Entry 4WO4 (X-ray diffraction, 2.50 A resolution); this record covers chains A and D of the 4 polymer chains in the assembly.

== Chain A ==
Protein: Antigen-presenting glycoprotein CD1d
From: Homo sapiens
UniProtKB: P15813 (CD1D_HUMAN); residues 6-277 here correspond to UniProt positions 24-295 (UniProt number = residue number + 18)
Chain sequence (274 residues; each row starts with the number of its first residue):
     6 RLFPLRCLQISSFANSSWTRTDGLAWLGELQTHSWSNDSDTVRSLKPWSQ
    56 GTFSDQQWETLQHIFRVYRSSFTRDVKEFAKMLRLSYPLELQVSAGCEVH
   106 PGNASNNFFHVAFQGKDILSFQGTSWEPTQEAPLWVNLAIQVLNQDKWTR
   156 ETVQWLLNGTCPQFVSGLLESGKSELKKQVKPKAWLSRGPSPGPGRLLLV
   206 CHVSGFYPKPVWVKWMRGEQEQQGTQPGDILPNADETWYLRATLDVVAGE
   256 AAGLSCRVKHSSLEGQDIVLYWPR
Disordered / not traced: 6
Sequence notes: expression tag (278-279)
Disulfides: Cys102-Cys166, Cys206-Cys261
Glycans and other covalent adducts: glycan linked to Asn20, Asn163; N-acetylglucosamine (NAG) linked to Asn42
Small-molecule neighbours: pbs-44 (JLS; (15Z)-N-[(2S,3S,4R)-1-(alpha-D-galactopyranosyloxy)-3,4-dihydroxyoctadecan-2-yl]tetracos-15-enamide): Cys12, Leu13, Gln14, Gly28, Leu29, Ala30, His38, Trp40, Val47, Trp63, Leu66, Ile69, Phe70, Val72, Tyr73, Ser76, Phe77, Val81, Phe84, Leu90, Leu94, Leu96, Val98, Ala100, Phe114, Val116, Phe118, Ile123, Leu124, Trp131, Trp140, Leu148, Asp151, Trp153, Thr154, Thr157, Val158, Leu161

== Chain D ==
Protein: TCR variable BETA 2 (TRVB20) chain and TCR constant BETA
From: Homo sapiens
Chain sequence (245 residues; numbered -1 to 253; 10 numbers in that range are skipped by the numbering (no residue carries them; nothing is unmodelled there); the number before each row is that of its first residue; numbers below 1 keep their minus sign (His-1 is residue -1)):
    -1 HMGAVVSQHPSRVISKSGTSVKIECRSLDFQATT
    39 MFWYRQFPKQSLMLMATSNEGSKA
    66 TYEQGVEKDKFLINHA
    83 SLTLSTLTVTSAHPEDSSFYICSAPGGVGAFFGQGTRLTVVEDLKNVFPP
   133 EVAVFEPSEAEISHTQKATLVCLATGFYPDHVELSWWVNGKEVHSGVCTD
   183 PQPLKEQPALNDSRYALSSRLRVSATFWQNPRNHFRCQVQFYGLSENDEW
   233 TQDRAKPVTQIVSAEAWGRAD
Disordered / not traced: -1 to 0, 253
Disulfides: Cys23-Cys104, Cys154-Cys219

== How chain A and chain D interact ==
Contacting residue pairs (10; chain A residue first):
  His68(A) with Thr32(D), hydrogen bond; Asn57(D), hydrogen bond
  Val72(A) with Thr32(D)
  Arg79(A) with Gln29(D); Thr31(D); Leu84(D)
  Trp153(A) with Pro107(D), hydrophobic; Gly108(D); Gly109(D); Gly111(D), hydrogen bond (side chain-backbone)
Also at the interface, not in a pair above, chain A (6 interface residues in all): Glu64, Glu156
Also at the interface, not in a pair above, chain D (11 interface residues in all): Thr66, Val110

== Summary ==
6 residues of chain A face 11 of chain D across their interface, with 3 hydrogen bonds. Among the polar pairs
are His68(A)-Thr32(D), His68(A)-Asn57(D) and Trp153(A)-Gly111(D). Ligands of chain A: pbs-44.
N-acetylglucosamine is covalently linked to Asn42(A).
Here chain A is Antigen-presenting glycoprotein CD1d and chain D is TCR variable BETA 2 (TRVB20) chain and TCR
constant BETA, both from Homo sapiens. Entry 4WO4 (The molecular bases of Delta/Alpha beta T cell-mediated
antigen recognition) was determined by X-ray diffraction, deposited together with 4QRR and 4WNQ.
